PDB entry 8T7E | electron microscopy, 3.08 A resolution | chains A and T of the 5 polymer chains in the assembly

[Chain A]
Protein: DNA polymerase subunit gamma-1
Organism: Homo sapiens
Notes: EC 2.7.7.7
Reference sequence: P54098 (DPOG1_HUMAN); numbering as in UniProt (aligned over 1-1239)
Amino-acid sequence (1239 residues; each row starts with the number of its first residue):
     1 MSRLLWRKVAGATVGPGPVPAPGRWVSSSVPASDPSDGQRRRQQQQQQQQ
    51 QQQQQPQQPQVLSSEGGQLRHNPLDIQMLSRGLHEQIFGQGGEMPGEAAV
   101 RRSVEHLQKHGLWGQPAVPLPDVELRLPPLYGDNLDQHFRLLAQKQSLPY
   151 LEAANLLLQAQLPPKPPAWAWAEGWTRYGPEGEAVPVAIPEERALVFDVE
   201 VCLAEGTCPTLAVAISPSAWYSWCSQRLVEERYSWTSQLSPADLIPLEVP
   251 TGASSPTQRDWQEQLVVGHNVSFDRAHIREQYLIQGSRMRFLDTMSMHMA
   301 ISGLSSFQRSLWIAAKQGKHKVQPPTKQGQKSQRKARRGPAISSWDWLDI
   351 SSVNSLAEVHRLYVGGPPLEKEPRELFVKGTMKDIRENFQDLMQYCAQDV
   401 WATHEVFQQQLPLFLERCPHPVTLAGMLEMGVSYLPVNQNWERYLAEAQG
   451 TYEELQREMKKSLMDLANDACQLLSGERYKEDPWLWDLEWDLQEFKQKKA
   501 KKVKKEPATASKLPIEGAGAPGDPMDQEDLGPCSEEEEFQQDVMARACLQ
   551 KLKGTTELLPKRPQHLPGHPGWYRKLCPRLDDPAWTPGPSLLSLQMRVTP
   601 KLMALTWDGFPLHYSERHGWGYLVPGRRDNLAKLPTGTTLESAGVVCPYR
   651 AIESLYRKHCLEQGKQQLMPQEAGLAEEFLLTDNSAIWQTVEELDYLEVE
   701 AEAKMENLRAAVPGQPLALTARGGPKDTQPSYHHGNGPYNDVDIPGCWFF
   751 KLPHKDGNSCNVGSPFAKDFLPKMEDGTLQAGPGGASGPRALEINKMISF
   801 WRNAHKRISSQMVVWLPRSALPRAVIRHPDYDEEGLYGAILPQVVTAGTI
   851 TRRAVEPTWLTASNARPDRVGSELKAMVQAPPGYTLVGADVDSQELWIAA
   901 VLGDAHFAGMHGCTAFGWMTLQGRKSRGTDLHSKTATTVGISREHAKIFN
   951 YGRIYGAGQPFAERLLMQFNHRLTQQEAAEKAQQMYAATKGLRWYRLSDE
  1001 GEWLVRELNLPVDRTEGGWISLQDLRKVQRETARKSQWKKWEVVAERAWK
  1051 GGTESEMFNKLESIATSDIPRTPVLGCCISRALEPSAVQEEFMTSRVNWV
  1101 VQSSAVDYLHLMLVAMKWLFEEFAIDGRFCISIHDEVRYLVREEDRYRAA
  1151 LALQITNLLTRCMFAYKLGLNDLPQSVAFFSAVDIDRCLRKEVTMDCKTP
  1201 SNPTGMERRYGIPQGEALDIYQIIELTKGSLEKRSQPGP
Unresolved in the structure: 1-77, 250-261, 317-339, 499-533, 628-739, 994-1053, 1228-1239
Curated features (UniProtKB/Swiss-Prot):
  - region: Gln43 to Gln55 (Does not contribute to polymerase and exonuclease enzymatic activities), Thr858 to Asn864 (Trigger loop)
  - motif: Val196 to Glu200 (Exo I), Val267 to Arg275 (Exo II), Tyr395 to Thr403 (Exo III), Val887 to Leu896 (Pol A), Arg943 to Gly958 (Pol B), His1134 to Val1141 (Pol C)
  - active site: Asp198 (Exonuclease activity)
  - binding site (DNA): Ser306, Ser593, Lys806, Thr849, Thr1094, Ser1095
  - binding site (RNA): Arg579, His754, Gly763, Lys768, Ser863, Arg869
  - binding site (a 2'-deoxyribonucleoside 5'-triphosphate): Asp890, Val891, Ser893, Glu895, Arg943, Lys947, Tyr951, Asp1135
  - binding site (Mg(2+)): Asp890, Val891, Asp1135
  - site (Critical for replication fidelity and mismatch recognition): Arg853, Gln1102
  - natural variant: Arg3 (R3P: In PEOB1 and SANDO), Gln55 (Q55QQ; Q55QQQ), Arg227 (R227W: In PEOB1 and MTDPS4B), Arg232 (R232G: In MTDPS4A; R232H: In LS), Leu244 (L244P: In MTDPS4A), Thr251 (T251I: In PEOB1, MTDPS4A and MTDPS4B), Gly268 (G268A: In PEOB1), Arg275 (R275Q: Found in a patient with epileptic encephalopathy, developmental delay and moderate intellectual disability; uncertain significance), His277 (H277L: In PEOB1; uncertain significance), Gly303 (G303R: In MTDPS4A), Leu304 (L304R: In PEOB1 and SANDO; L304SANDO: In PEOB1), Ser305 (S305R: In MTDPS4A), 52 further natural variant entries in UniProt
  - mutagenesis: Asp198 (D198A: Abolishes exonuclease activity; when associated with A-200. Decreases polymerase exonucleolytic proofreading by 30-fold for the T:G mismatch and by 14-fold for the A:A mismatch ...), Glu200 (E200A: Abolishes exonuclease activity; when associated with A-198. Decreases polymerase exonucleolytic proofreading by 30-fold for the T:G mismatch and by 14-fold for the A:A mismatch ...), Asp274 (D274A: Unable to idle at the 5'-end of the nascent DNA strand. Continues DNA synthesis into double-stranded DNA past the 5'-end creating a flap structure that cannot be ligated), Lys498 (K498C: Decreases processive DNA synthesis), Lys499 (K499C: Decreases processive DNA synthesis), Lys501 (K501C: Decreases processive DNA synthesis), Val543 to Leu558 (Markedly decreases the stimulation by POLG2, resulting in impaired processive DNA synthesis), Leu549 (L549N: Decreases processive DNA synthesis), Leu552 (L552N: Decreases processive DNA synthesis), Lys553 (K553N: Decreases processive DNA synthesis), Arg853 (R853A: Abolishes primer DNA extention in the presence of dNTPs. Impairs intrinsic polymerase processivity. Enhances exonuclease activity leading to primer DNA degradation), Asp890 (D890N: Abolishes DNA polymerase activity), 1 further mutagenesis entry in UniProt
What the authors report for this chain:
  - mutagenesis - R309A: decreased catalytic activity (exonuclease activity)
  - disease-associated variants - R807P: decreased catalytic activity (proofreading activity)

[Chain T]
Molecule: Template DNA
Sequence (26 nucleotides; each row starts with the number of its first residue; numbers below 1 keep their minus sign (DA-2 is residue -2)):
    -2 ACACACGCGCGCCGCAGACTGTCTTC
Unresolved in the structure: -2 to 3, 22-23

[Interface between chain A and chain T]
Contacting residue pairs (15):
  Phe307(A) - DG4(T)  phosphate contact
  Arg309(A) - DG4(T)  base contact
  Ser310(A) - DG4(T)  hydrogen bond to the phosphate
  Leu311(A) - DG4(T)  phosphate contact
  Gln497(A) - DT21(T)  phosphate contact
  Lys498(A) - DT21(T)  phosphate contact
  Leu558(A) - DC20(T)  phosphate contact
  Leu559(A) - DT19(T)  sugar contact
  Leu559(A) - DC20(T)  phosphate contact
  Pro560(A) - DC20(T)  phosphate contact
  Ser593(A) - DC10(T)  hydrogen bond to the phosphate
  Met596(A) - DG11(T)  phosphate contact
  Arg597(A) - DG11(T)  hydrogen bond to the phosphate
  Arg597(A) - DC12(T)  salt bridge to the phosphate
  His613(A) - DC12(T)  phosphate contact
Other interface residues (no listed pair), chain A (14 interface residues in all): Ala314
Other interface residues (no listed pair), chain T (8 interface residues in all): DC5

[Summary]
14 residues of chain A face 8 of chain T across their interface, with 3 hydrogen bonds and 1 salt bridge.
Polar contacts include Ser310(A)-DG4(T), Ser593(A)-DC10(T) and Arg597(A)-DG11(T). The paper reports that R309A
of chain A reduces catalytic activity (exonuclease activity); R807P of chain A reduces catalytic activity
(proofreading activity).
Here chain A is DNA polymerase subunit gamma-1 (Homo sapiens) and chain T is Template DNA. Entry 8T7E (Cryo-EM
structure of the Backtracking Initiation Complex (VII) of Human Mitochondrial DNA Polymerase Gamma) was
determined by electron microscopy together with 8G5I, 8G5J, 8G5K, 8G5L, 8G5N, 8G5O and 8G5P from the same
study.
